6OI8 - chain A; structure by X-ray diffraction, 2.50 A resolution.

# Chain A
Name: Biotin carboxylase
Source organism: Haemophilus influenzae (strain ATCC 51907 / DSM 11121 / KW20 / Rd)
Notes: EC 6.3.4.14, 6.4.1.2
Reference sequence: P43873 (ACCC_HAEIN); residue numbers follow UniProt; this construct covers 1-448
Chain sequence (468 residues; row label = number of the first residue in the row; numbers below 1 keep their minus sign (Met-19 is residue -19)):
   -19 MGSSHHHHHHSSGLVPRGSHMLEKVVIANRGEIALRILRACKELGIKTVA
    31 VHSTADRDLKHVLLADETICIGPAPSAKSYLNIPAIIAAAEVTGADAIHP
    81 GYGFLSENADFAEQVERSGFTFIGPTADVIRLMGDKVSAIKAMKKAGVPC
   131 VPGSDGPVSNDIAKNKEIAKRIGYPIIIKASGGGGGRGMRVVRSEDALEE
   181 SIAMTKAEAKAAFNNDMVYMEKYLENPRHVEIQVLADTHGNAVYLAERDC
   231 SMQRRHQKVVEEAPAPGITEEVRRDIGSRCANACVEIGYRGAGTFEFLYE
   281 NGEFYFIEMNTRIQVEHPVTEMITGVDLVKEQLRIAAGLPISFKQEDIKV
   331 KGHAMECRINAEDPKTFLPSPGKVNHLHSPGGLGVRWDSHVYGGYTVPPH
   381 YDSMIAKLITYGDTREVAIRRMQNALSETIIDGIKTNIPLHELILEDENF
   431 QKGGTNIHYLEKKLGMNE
Unresolved in the structure: -19 to 0, 163-167, 446-448
Construct notes: initiating methionine (-19); expression tag (-18 to 0)
Small-molecule neighbours: MQV (7-[(1R,5S,6s)-6-amino-3-azabicyclo[3.1.0]hexan-3-yl]-6-[2-chloro-6-(pyridin-3-yl)phenyl]pyrido[2,3-d]pyrimidin-2-amine): Val131, Ile157, Lys159, Met169, Val171, Glu201, Lys202, Tyr203, Leu204, Pro207, His209, Gln233, His236, Glu276, Leu278, Ile287, Glu288, Ile437, His438
Swiss-Prot annotation at these positions:
  - active site: Arg292
  - binding site (ATP): Lys116, Lys159, Gly165, Gly166, Glu201 to Leu204, His209, His236, Glu276, Glu288
  - binding site (hydrogencarbonate): Lys238, Arg292, Val295, Arg338
  - binding site (Mg(2+)): Glu276, Glu288, Asn290
  - binding site (Mn(2+)): Glu276, Glu288, Asn290
  - binding site (biotin): Arg338
What the authors report for this chain:
  - binding site for MQV: Glu276, Leu278, Glu288
  - mutagenesis - L278F (256-fold), I437N (128-fold), I437T (128-fold): increased growth in response to MQV

# Overview
Bound to chain A: compound MQV. UniProt lists active-site residue Arg292, 12 ATP-binding residues, 4
hydrogencarbonate-binding residues and 3 Mg2+-binding residues. The paper reports a binding site for MQV at
Glu276, Leu278 and Glu288; L278F, I437N and I437T increase growth in response to MQV.
Chain A is Biotin carboxylase (Haemophilus influenzae (strain ATCC 51907 / DSM 11121 / KW20 / Rd)); the
structure, Crystal Structure of Haemophilus Influenzae Biotin Carboxylase Complexed with
7-((1R,5S,6s)-6-amino-3-azabicyclo[3.1.0]hexan-3-yl)-6-(2-chloro-6-(pyridin-3-yl)phenyl)pyrido[2,3-d]pyrimidin-2-amine,
was determined by X-ray diffraction, deposited together with 6OI9.
